6VE7 - chains H and U of the 62 polymer chains in the assembly; structure by electron microscopy, 3.60 A resolution.

[Chain H]
Name: Protein Flattop homolog
Organism: Chlamydomonas reinhardtii
UniProtKB: A8IVJ1 (FLTOP_CHLRE); numbering as in UniProt (aligned over 1-137)
Sequence (137 residues; each row starts with the number of its first residue):
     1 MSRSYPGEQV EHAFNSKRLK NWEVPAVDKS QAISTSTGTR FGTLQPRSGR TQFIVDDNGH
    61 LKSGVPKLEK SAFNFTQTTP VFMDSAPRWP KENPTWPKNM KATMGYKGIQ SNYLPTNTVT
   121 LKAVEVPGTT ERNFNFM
Not modelled in the structure: 1, 137

[Chain U]
Name: Tubulin beta
Organism: Chlamydomonas reinhardtii
UniProtKB: P04690 (TBB_CHLRE); residue numbers follow UniProt; this construct covers 1-443
Sequence (443 residues; each row starts with the number of its first residue):
     1 MREIVHIQGG QCGNQIGAKF WEVVSDEHGI DPTGTYHGDS DLQLERINVY FNEATGGRYV
    61 PRAILMDLEP GTMDSVRSGP YGQIFRPDNF VFGQTGAGNN WAKGHYTEGA ELIDSVLDVV
   121 RKEAESCDCL QGFQVCHSLG GGTGSGMGTL LISKIREEYP DRMMLTFSVV PSPKVSDTVV
   181 EPYNATLSVH QLVENADECM VLDNEALYDI CFRTLKLTTP TFGDLNHLIS AVMSGITCCL
   241 RFPGQLNADL RKLAVNLIPF PRLHFFMVGF TPLTSRGSQQ YRALTVPELT QQMWDAKNMM
   301 CAADPRHGRY LTASALFRGR MSTKEVDEQM LNVQNKNSSY FVEWIPNNVK SSVCDIPPKG
   361 LKMSATFIGN STAIQEMFKR VSEQFTAMFR RKAFLHWYTG EGMDEMEFTE AESNMNDLVS
   421 EYQQYQDASA EEEGEFEGEE EEA
Not modelled in the structure: 429-443
Curated features (UniProtKB/Swiss-Prot):
  - binding site (GTP): Q11, E69, S138, G142, T143, G144, N204, N226
  - binding site (Mg(2+)): E69
Small-molecule neighbours:
  - GDP (guanosine-5'-diphosphate): G10, Q11, C12, Q15, D67, N99, S138, G141, G142, T143, G144, D177, E181, N204, F222, L225, N226
  - GTP (guanosine-5'-triphosphate): Q245, L246, K252

[Chain H / chain U interface]
Pairs across the interface (39):
  W89(H) - K324(U)
  W89(H) - E328(U)
  N99(H) - E328(U)  hydrogen bond
  N99(H) - N332(U)
  M100(H) - P287(U)
  M100(H) - Q291(U)
  M100(H) - Q329(U)  hydrogen bond (backbone-side chain)
  M100(H) - N332(U)
  K101(H) - N332(U)
  A102(H) - T290(U)
  A102(H) - V333(U)  hydrophobic
  A102(H) - N337(U)  hydrogen bond (backbone-side chain)
  T103(H) - Q291(U)  hydrogen bond (backbone-side chain)
  T103(H) - K336(U)
  T103(H) - N337(U)
  M104(H) - W294(U)
  M104(H) - R306(U)  hydrogen bond (backbone-side chain)
  M104(H) - N337(U)
  M104(H) - Y340(U)  hydrophobic
  G105(H) - D295(U)  hydrogen bond (backbone-side chain)
  G105(H) - A296(U)  hydrogen bond (backbone-backbone)
  G105(H) - K297(U)  hydrogen bond (backbone-backbone)
  Y106(H) - A296(U)  hydrophobic
  K107(H) - R213(U)  hydrogen bond (backbone-side chain)
  K107(H) - A296(U)  hydrogen bond (side chain-backbone)
  K107(H) - C301(U)
  K107(H) - A303(U)  hydrogen bond (side chain-backbone)
  K107(H) - D304(U)
  K107(H) - P305(U)
  G108(H) - R213(U)
  S111(H) - K174(U)  hydrogen bond (backbone-side chain)
  N112(H) - K174(U)
  L114(H) - E205(U)
  L114(H) - Y208(U)  hydrophobic
  L114(H) - D209(U)
  L114(H) - F212(U)  hydrophobic
  P115(H) - D209(U)
  P115(H) - R213(U)  hydrogen bond (backbone-side chain)
  N117(H) - R213(U)  hydrogen bond
Other interface residues (no listed pair), chain H (19 interface residues in all): Q110, Y113, T116
Other interface residues (no listed pair), chain U (28 interface residues in all): M299, A302

[In short]
Chain H and chain U form an interface of 19 and 28 residues respectively; the contacts include 14 hydrogen
bonds. Polar pairs include N99(H)-E328(U), M100(H)-Q329(U) and A102(H)-N337(U). Bound to chain U: GDP and GTP.
Here chain H is Protein Flattop homolog and chain U is Tubulin beta, both from Chlamydomonas reinhardtii.
Entry 6VE7 (The inner junction complex of Chlamydomonas reinhardtii doublet microtubule) was determined by
electron microscopy.
